5GOM - chains A and B; structure by X-ray diffraction, 2.80 A resolution.

[Chain A (and B)]
Molecule: Mitofusin-1
From: Homo sapiens
Notes: EC 3.6.5.-; chain B of this document is another copy of the same molecule, construct and numbering; everything in this record applies to it too
UniProt: Q8IWA4 (MFN1_HUMAN), isoform Q8IWA4-2; numbering as in UniProt; present here: 1-362, 696-741
Chain sequence (422 residues; row label = number of the first residue in the row; note: 326 numbers in that range are skipped by the numbering (no residue carries them; nothing is unmodelled there); numbers below 1 keep their minus sign (Gly-6 is residue -6)):
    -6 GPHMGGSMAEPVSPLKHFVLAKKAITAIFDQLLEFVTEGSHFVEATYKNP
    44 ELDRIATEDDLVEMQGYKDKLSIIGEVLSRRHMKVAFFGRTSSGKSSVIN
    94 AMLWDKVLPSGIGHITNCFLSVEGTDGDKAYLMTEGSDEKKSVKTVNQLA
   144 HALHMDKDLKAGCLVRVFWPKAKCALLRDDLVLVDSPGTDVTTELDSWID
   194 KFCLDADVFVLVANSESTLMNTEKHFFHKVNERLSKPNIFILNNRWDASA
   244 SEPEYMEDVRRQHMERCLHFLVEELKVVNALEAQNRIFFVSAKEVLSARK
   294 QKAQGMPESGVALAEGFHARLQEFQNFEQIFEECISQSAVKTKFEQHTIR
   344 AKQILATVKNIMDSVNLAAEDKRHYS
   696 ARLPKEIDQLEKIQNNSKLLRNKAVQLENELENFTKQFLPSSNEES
Disordered / not traced: -6 to 2, 736-741 (chain B: -6 to 4, 184-185, 737-741)
Construct notes: expression tag (-6 to 0); linker (363-369)
Curated features (UniProtKB/Swiss-Prot):
  - region: Gly82 to Ser89 (G1 motif), Ile108, Thr109 (G2 motif), Asp178 to Gly181 (G3 motif), Asn237 to Asp240 (G4 motif), Glu266 (G5 motif), Asp703 to Leu734 (Part of a helix bundle domain, formed by helices from N-terminal and C-terminal regions)
  - binding site (GTP): Ser85 to Ser90, Asn237 to Asp240, Ser284, Lys286
Small-molecule neighbours: GDP (guanosine-5'-diphosphate): Arg83, Thr84, Ser85, Ser86, Gly87, Lys88, Ser89, Ser90, Ser103, Gly104, Ile105, His107, Asn237, Arg238, Trp239, Asp240, Ser284, Ala285, Lys286
What the authors report for this chain:
  - self-association interface (contacts with another copy of this molecule); pairs are residue here / residue on that copy: Lys99-Glu245 (salt bridge), His144-Glu247, His147-Asp251, Glu209-Arg238 (salt bridge), Tyr248
  - binding site for GDP: His107
  - contacts within the chain: Gly104-His107 (backbone contact)
  - catalytic residues: His107
  - mutagenesis - H107A: unchanged binding to guanine nucleotides
  - mutagenesis - H107A: abolished catalytic activity on GTP
  - mutagenesis - W239A: abolished binding to nucleotide

[Interface between chain A and chain B]
Residue-residue contacts (37):
  Ser85(A) - Glu209(B)
  Pro102(A) - Tyr248(B)
  Gly104(A) - Glu245(B)
  Ile105(A) - Glu209(B)
  Ile105(A) - Ala241(B)
  Ile105(A) - Glu245(B)
  Ile105(A) - Tyr248(B)
  Ile105(A) - Val252(B)
  Gly106(A) - Tyr248(B)
  Gly106(A) - Val252(B)
  His107(A) - Tyr248(B)
  Ala143(A) - Tyr248(B)
  His144(A) - Glu247(B)  salt bridge
  His147(A) - Glu247(B)
  His147(A) - Tyr248(B)
  His147(A) - Asp251(B)  salt bridge
  Glu209(A) - Ser85(B)  hydrogen bond (backbone-side chain)
  Glu209(A) - Arg238(B)  salt bridge
  Arg238(A) - Glu209(B)  salt bridge
  Glu245(A) - Lys99(B)  salt bridge
  Glu245(A) - Pro102(B)
  Glu245(A) - Ser103(B)  hydrogen bond (side chain-backbone)
  Glu245(A) - Gly104(B)  hydrogen bond (side chain-backbone)
  Glu247(A) - Asn140(B)
  Glu247(A) - Ala143(B)
  Glu247(A) - His144(B)  salt bridge
  Glu247(A) - His147(B)  hydrogen bond (backbone-side chain)
  Tyr248(A) - Pro102(B)
  Tyr248(A) - Gly104(B)
  Tyr248(A) - Ile105(B)
  Tyr248(A) - Ile108(B)  hydrophobic
  Tyr248(A) - Ala143(B)  hydrogen bond (side chain-backbone)
  Tyr248(A) - His147(B)
  Asp251(A) - Ile108(B)
  Asp251(A) - His147(B)  salt bridge
  Val252(A) - Ile108(B)  hydrophobic
  Gln255(A) - His107(B)
Interface residues without a listed pair, chain A (20 interface residues in all): Arg83, Ile108, Met213
Interface residues without a listed pair, chain B (26 interface residues in all): Arg83, Thr84, Leu146, Ser208, Met213, Ser242

[Summary]
20 residues of chain A face 26 of chain B across their interface; the contacts include 5 hydrogen bonds and 7
salt bridges. Polar contacts include His144(A)-Glu247(B), His147(A)-Asp251(B) and Glu209(A)-Arg238(B). Chain A
binds GDP. From the paper: the catalytic residue His107(A); H107A of chain A abolishes catalytic activity on
GTP.
Both chains are Mitofusin-1 (Homo sapiens). Entry 5GOM (Truncated mitofusin-1, transition-like state) was
determined by X-ray diffraction together with 5GO4, 5GOE and 5GOF from the same study.
